Entry 6KUR (electron microscopy, 3.70 A resolution); this record covers chains B and V of the 5 polymer chains in the assembly.

[Chain B]
Name: RNA-directed RNA polymerase catalytic subunit
Source organism: Influenza D virus (D/swine/Oklahoma/1334/2011)
Notes: EC 2.7.7.48
Reference sequence: K9LH03 (K9LH03_9ORTO); residues 1-753 here = UniProt positions 1-753
Sequence (753 residues; row label = number of the first residue in the row):
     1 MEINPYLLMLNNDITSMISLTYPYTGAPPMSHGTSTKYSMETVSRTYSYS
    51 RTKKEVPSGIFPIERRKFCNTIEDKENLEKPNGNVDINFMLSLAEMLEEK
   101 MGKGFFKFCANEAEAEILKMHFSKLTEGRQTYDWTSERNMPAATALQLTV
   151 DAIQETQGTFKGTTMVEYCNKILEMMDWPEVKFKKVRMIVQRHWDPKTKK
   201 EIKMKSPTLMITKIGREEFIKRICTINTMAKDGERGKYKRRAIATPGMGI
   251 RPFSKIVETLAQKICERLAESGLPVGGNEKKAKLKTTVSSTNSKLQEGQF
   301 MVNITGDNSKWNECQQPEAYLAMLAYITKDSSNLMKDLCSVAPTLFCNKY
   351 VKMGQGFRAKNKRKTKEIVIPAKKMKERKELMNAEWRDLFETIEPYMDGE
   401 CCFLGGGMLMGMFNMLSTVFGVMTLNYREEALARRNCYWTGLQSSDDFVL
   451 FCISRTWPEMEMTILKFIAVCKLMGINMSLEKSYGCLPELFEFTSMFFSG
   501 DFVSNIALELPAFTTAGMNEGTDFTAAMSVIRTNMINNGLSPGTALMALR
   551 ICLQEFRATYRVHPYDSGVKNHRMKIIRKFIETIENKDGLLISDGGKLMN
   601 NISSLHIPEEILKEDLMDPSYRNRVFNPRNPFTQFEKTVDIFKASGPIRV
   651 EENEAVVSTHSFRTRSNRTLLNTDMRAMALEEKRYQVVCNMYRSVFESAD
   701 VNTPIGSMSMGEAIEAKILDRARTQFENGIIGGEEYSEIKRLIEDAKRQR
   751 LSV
Unresolved in the structure: 187-207, 276-278, 431-434, 636-654, 753

[Chain V]
Molecule: 15-nt RNA strand
Sequence (15 nucleotides; row label = number of the first residue in the row):
     1 AGCAGUAGCAAGGAG

[Interface between chain B and chain V]
Pairs across the interface (13; chain B residue first):
  His32(B) - A7(V)  base contact
  Gly33(B) - A7(V)  phosphate contact
  Gly33(B) - G8(V)  phosphate contact
  Thr34(B) - A7(V)  phosphate contact
  Thr34(B) - G8(V)  hydrogen bond to the phosphate
  Lys37(B) - U6(V)  hydrogen bond to the sugar
  Lys37(B) - A7(V)  phosphate contact
  Tyr38(B) - U6(V)  phosphate contact
  Tyr238(B) - U6(V)  hydrogen bond to the base
  Lys239(B) - U6(V)  hydrogen bond to the base
  Arg358(B) - G8(V)  phosphate contact
  Arg358(B) - C9(V)  salt bridge to the phosphate
  Trp386(B) - A7(V)  hydrogen bond to the phosphate
Interface residues without a listed pair, chain B (10 interface residues in all): Glu367

[In short]
10 residues of chain B and 4 residues of chain V are in contact; the contacts include 5 hydrogen bonds and 1
salt bridge. Among the polar pairs are Tyr238(B)-U6(V), Lys239(B)-U6(V) and Lys37(B)-U6(V).
Here chain B is RNA-directed RNA polymerase catalytic subunit (Influenza D virus (D/swine/Oklahoma/1334/2011))
and chain V is a 15-nt RNA strand. Entry 6KUR (Structure of influenza D virus polymerase bound to vRNA
promoter in Mode B conformation (Class B1)) was determined by electron microscopy, deposited together with
6KUJ, 6KUK, 6KUP, 6KUT, 6KUV and 6KV5.
